PDB entry 6GUV | X-ray diffraction, 2.29 A resolution | chain A

Chain A:
Name: POZ (BTB) and AT hook-containing zinc finger 1
From: Mus musculus
Reference sequence: Q9JMG9 (Q9JMG9_MOUSE); residues 20-174 here correspond to UniProt positions 12-166 (UniProt number = residue number - 8)
Chain sequence (175 residues; each row starts with the number of its first residue; numbering starts at 0):
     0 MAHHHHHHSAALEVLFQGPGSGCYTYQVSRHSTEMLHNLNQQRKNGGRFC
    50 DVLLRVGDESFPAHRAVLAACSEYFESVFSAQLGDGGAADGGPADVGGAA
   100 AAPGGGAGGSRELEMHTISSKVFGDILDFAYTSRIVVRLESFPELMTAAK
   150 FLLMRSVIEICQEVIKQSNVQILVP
Disordered / not traced: 0-9, 83-113
Differences from the reference sequence: initiating methionine (0); expression tag (1-19)
From the paper describing this entry:
  - self-association interface (contacts with another copy of this molecule); pairs are residue here / residue on that copy: Arg-47/Glu-75 (salt bridge)
  - contacts within the chain: Asp-50/Arg-64, Asp-124/Arg-137, Arg-42/Asp-127

Summary:
The paper reports a self-association interface involving Arg-47 and Glu-75; contacts within the chain
involving Asp-50, Arg-64 and Asp-124 among others.
Chain A is POZ (BTB) and AT hook-containing zinc finger 1 (Mus musculus); the structure, BTB domain of mouse
PATZ1, was determined by X-ray diffraction together with 6GUW from the same study.
